7XYW - chains B and A; structure by X-ray diffraction, 2.50 A resolution.

# Chain B (and A)
Name: Protein zyg-11 homolog B
Source organism: Homo sapiens
Notes: chain A of this document is another copy of the same molecule, construct and numbering; everything in this record applies to it too
UniProt: Q9C0D3 (ZY11B_HUMAN); residues 485-728 here = UniProt positions 485-728
Amino-acid sequence (250 residues; numbered 479 to 728; the number before each row is that of its first residue):
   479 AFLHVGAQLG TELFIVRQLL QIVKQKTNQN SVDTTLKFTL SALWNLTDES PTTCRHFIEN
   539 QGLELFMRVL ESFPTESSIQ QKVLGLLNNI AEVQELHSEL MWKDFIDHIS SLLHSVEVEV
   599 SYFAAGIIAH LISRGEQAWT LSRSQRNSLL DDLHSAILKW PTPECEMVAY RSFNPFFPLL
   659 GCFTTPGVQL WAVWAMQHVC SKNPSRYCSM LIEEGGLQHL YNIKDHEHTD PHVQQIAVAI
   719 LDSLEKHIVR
Disordered / not traced: 724-728 (chain A: 643, 724-728)
Differences from the reference sequence: expression tag (479-484)
Swiss-Prot annotation at these positions:
  - mutagenesis: Trp522 (W522A: Complete loss of N-degron binding), Asn523 (N523A: Complete loss of N-degron binding), Asp526 (D526A: Complete loss of N-degron binding), Asn567 (N567A: Complete loss of N-degron binding), Glu570 (E570A: Complete loss of N-degron binding)
From the paper describing this entry:
  - mutagenesis - W522A, N523A, D526A, N567A, E570A: decreased binding to XFLHVGQD (X = Ser, Ala or Cys)

# Chain B / chain A interface
Contacting residue pairs (63; chain B residue first):
  Ala479(B) - Trp522(A)  hydrogen bond (backbone-side chain)
  Ala479(B) - Asp526(A)  hydrogen bond (backbone-side chain)
  Ala479(B) - Asn567(A)  hydrogen bond (backbone-side chain)
  Ala479(B) - Val646(A)  hydrophobic
  Ala479(B) - Ala647(A)
  Ala479(B) - Tyr648(A)  hydrophobic
  Phe480(B) - Trp522(A)
  Phe480(B) - Asn523(A)
  Phe480(B) - Asp526(A)
  Phe480(B) - Val646(A)
  Phe480(B) - Ala647(A)  hydrogen bond (backbone-backbone)
  Phe480(B) - Tyr648(A)
  Phe480(B) - Arg649(A)
  Phe480(B) - Arg684(A)
  Leu481(B) - Ser519(A)
  Leu481(B) - Trp522(A)  hydrophobic
  Leu481(B) - Asn523(A)
  Leu481(B) - Lys560(A)
  Leu481(B) - Val646(A)
  His482(B) - Ala647(A)
  Val483(B) - Ala647(A)
  Val483(B) - Arg684(A)
  Val483(B) - Tyr685(A)
  Ala485(B) - Asn523(A)  hydrogen bond (backbone-side chain)
  Gln486(B) - Arg649(A)  hydrogen bond
  Thr489(B) - Ala520(A)
  Thr489(B) - Asn523(A)
  Phe492(B) - Thr513(A)
  Phe492(B) - Phe516(A)  hydrophobic
  Phe492(B) - Thr517(A)
  Ile493(B) - Ile493(A)  hydrophobic
  Gln496(B) - Ile500(A)
  Gln496(B) - Thr513(A)
  Ile500(B) - Gln496(A)
  Thr513(B) - Phe492(A)
  Phe516(B) - Phe492(A)  hydrophobic
  Thr517(B) - Phe492(A)
  Ser519(B) - Leu481(A)
  Ser519(B) - Thr489(A)
  Ala520(B) - Thr489(A)
  Trp522(B) - Ala479(A)  hydrogen bond (side chain-backbone)
  Trp522(B) - Phe480(A)
  Trp522(B) - Leu481(A)  hydrophobic
  Asn523(B) - Phe480(A)
  Asn523(B) - Leu481(A)
  Asn523(B) - Ala485(A)
  Asn523(B) - Gln486(A)
  Asn523(B) - Thr489(A)  hydrogen bond
  Asp526(B) - Ala479(A)  hydrogen bond (side chain-backbone)
  Asp526(B) - Phe480(A)
  Asp526(B) - Gln486(A)
  Asn567(B) - Ala479(A)  hydrogen bond (side chain-backbone)
  Val646(B) - Ala479(A)  hydrophobic
  Val646(B) - Phe480(A)
  Ala647(B) - Ala479(A)
  Ala647(B) - Phe480(A)  hydrogen bond (backbone-backbone)
  Ala647(B) - His482(A)
  Ala647(B) - Val483(A)
  Tyr648(B) - Ala479(A)  hydrophobic
  Tyr648(B) - Phe480(A)
  Arg649(B) - Phe480(A)
  Arg684(B) - Phe480(A)
  Arg684(B) - Val483(A)
Interface residues without a listed pair, chain B (32 interface residues in all): Arg495, Leu497, Leu524, Lys560, Met645, Tyr685
Interface residues without a listed pair, chain A (35 interface residues in all): Gly488, Arg495, Leu497, Gln559, Glu570, Glu644, Met645

# Summary
32 residues of chain B and 35 residues of chain A are in contact, with 11 hydrogen bonds. Among the polar
pairs are Ala479(B)-Trp522(A), Ala479(B)-Asp526(A) and Ala479(B)-Asn567(A). From the paper: W522A, N523A and
D526A of chain B, among others, reduce binding to XFLHVGQD (X = Ser, Ala or Cys); 5 substitutions were tested
in all.
Chain B and chain A are both Protein zyg-11 homolog B (Homo sapiens); the structure, Crystal structure of
ZYG11B bound to AFLH degron, was determined by X-ray diffraction, deposited together with 7XYT, 7XYS, 7XYU and
7XYX.
